PDB entry 6RDG | electron microscopy, 2.90 A resolution | chains R and S of the 20 polymer chains in the assembly

== Chain R ==
Molecule: Mitochondrial ATP synthase subunit delta
From: Polytomella sp. Pringsheim 198.80
Reference sequence: D7P7X6 (D7P7X6_9CHLO); numbering as in UniProt (aligned over 1-199)
Chain sequence (199 residues; numbered 1 to 199; the number before each row is that of its first residue):
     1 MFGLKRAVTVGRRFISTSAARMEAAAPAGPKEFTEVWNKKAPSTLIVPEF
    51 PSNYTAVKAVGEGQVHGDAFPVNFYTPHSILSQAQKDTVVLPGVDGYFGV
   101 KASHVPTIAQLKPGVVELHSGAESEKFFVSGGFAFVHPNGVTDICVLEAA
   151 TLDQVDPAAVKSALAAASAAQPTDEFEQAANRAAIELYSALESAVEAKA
Disordered / not traced: 1-22

== Chain S ==
Molecule: ATP synthase gamma chain, mitochondrial
From: Polytomella sp. Pringsheim 198.80
Reference sequence: Q4LDE7 (Q4LDE7_9CHLO); numbering as in UniProt (aligned over 1-317)
Chain sequence (317 residues; numbered 1 to 317; the number before each row is that of its first residue):
     1 MALRKAVLSLGLSQGVAAEAVLGSGMFNAVQHESVRYASNQAVKQRIRAI
    51 KNIGKITKAMKMVAASKMKNAQIAVEQSRGLVDPFVRLFGDFPAVNSNKS
   101 VVVAVTSDKGLCGGLNSNITKYTRATLATTESEGKDVVVVSIGDKGRSQL
   151 TRIESQRYQLAIADTYKVRVTFGQASLIVEELIKHNPQSYQILFNKFRSA
   201 ISFKPTVATILSPDLLEKQLEDVTGNSLDAYDIEASHERSDVLRDLTEFH
   251 LGVTLYNAMLENNCSEHASRMSAMENSTKSAGEMLGKLTLDYNRKRQATI
   301 TTELIEIIAGASALMDE
Disordered / not traced: 1-38, 316-317

== How chain R and chain S interact ==
Pairs across the interface (104; chain R residue first):
  Glu-23(R) / Asp-222(S)
  Ala-24(R) / Asp-222(S)
  Ala-26(R) / Leu-220(S)
  Ala-28(R) / Phe-92(S)
  Ala-28(R) / Ala-94(S)
  Ala-28(R) / Val-95(S)  hydrophobic
  Gly-29(R) / Asp-91(S)
  Gly-29(R) / Pro-93(S)
  Pro-30(R) / Asp-91(S)
  Pro-30(R) / Pro-93(S)
  Glu-32(R) / Ala-94(S)
  Phe-33(R) / Pro-93(S)  hydrophobic
  Phe-33(R) / Ala-94(S)  hydrophobic
  Phe-33(R) / Thr-126(S)
  Phe-33(R) / Thr-130(S)
  Val-36(R) / Thr-129(S)
  Trp-37(R) / Ala-125(S)  hydrogen bond (side chain-backbone)
  Trp-37(R) / Thr-129(S)
  Lys-40(R) / Ala-128(S)
  Lys-40(R) / Thr-129(S)  hydrogen bond (side chain-backbone)
  Lys-40(R) / Ser-132(S)  hydrogen bond
  Ala-41(R) / Ala-125(S)
  Leu-45(R) / Lys-121(S)
  Leu-45(R) / Tyr-122(S)  hydrophobic
  Leu-45(R) / Ala-125(S)  hydrophobic
  Ile-46(R) / Tyr-122(S)  hydrogen bond (backbone-side chain)
  Pro-48(R) / Tyr-122(S)  hydrophobic
  Pro-48(R) / Pro-205(S)
  Glu-49(R) / Lys-204(S)  salt bridge
  Glu-49(R) / Pro-205(S)  hydrogen bond (backbone-backbone)
  Glu-49(R) / Thr-206(S)
  Glu-49(R) / Val-207(S)  hydrogen bond (backbone-backbone)
  Phe-50(R) / Asp-91(S)
  Phe-50(R) / Pro-93(S)  hydrophobic
  Phe-50(R) / Thr-206(S)
  Phe-50(R) / Val-207(S)
  Pro-51(R) / Val-86(S)  hydrophobic
  Pro-51(R) / Asp-91(S)
  Pro-51(R) / Val-207(S)
  Pro-51(R) / Ala-208(S)  hydrophobic
  Ser-52(R) / Asp-91(S)  hydrogen bond (backbone-side chain)
  Tyr-54(R) / Lys-196(S)
  Tyr-54(R) / Lys-204(S)
  Tyr-54(R) / Thr-206(S)  hydrogen bond
  Thr-55(R) / Asp-83(S)
  Thr-55(R) / Val-86(S)
  Val-57(R) / Arg-87(S)  hydrogen bond (backbone-side chain)
  Lys-58(R) / Arg-87(S)
  Ala-59(R) / Arg-87(S)
  Ala-59(R) / Tyr-231(S)
  Asn-73(R) / Arg-87(S)
  Tyr-75(R) / Gly-80(S)
  Tyr-75(R) / Leu-81(S)  hydrophobic
  Tyr-75(R) / Pro-84(S)
  Thr-76(R) / Leu-81(S)
  Pro-77(R) / Ser-78(S)
  Pro-77(R) / Leu-81(S)
  Pro-77(R) / Phe-172(S)  hydrophobic
  Pro-77(R) / Tyr-256(S)
  His-78(R) / Gln-77(S)
  Ser-79(R) / Gln-77(S)
  Ile-80(R) / Glu-76(S)
  Ile-80(R) / Gln-77(S)  hydrogen bond (backbone-side chain)
  Ile-80(R) / Gly-80(S)
  Val-94(R) / Glu-234(S)
  Val-94(R) / Ala-235(S)  hydrophobic
  Val-94(R) / Ser-236(S)
  Asp-95(R) / Ala-235(S)
  Phe-98(R) / Glu-234(S)
  Pro-106(R) / Ala-230(S)
  Pro-106(R) / Tyr-231(S)
  Pro-106(R) / Asp-232(S)  hydrogen bond (backbone-backbone)
  Thr-107(R) / Tyr-231(S)
  Thr-107(R) / Asp-232(S)
  Thr-107(R) / Glu-234(S)
  Ile-108(R) / Leu-88(S)  hydrophobic
  Ile-108(R) / Leu-228(S)  hydrophobic
  Ile-108(R) / Tyr-231(S)  hydrophobic
  Ile-108(R) / Asp-232(S)  hydrogen bond (backbone-backbone)
  Ile-108(R) / Ile-233(S)
  Ile-108(R) / Glu-234(S)  hydrogen bond (backbone-backbone)
  Ile-108(R) / Leu-246(S)  hydrophobic
  Ala-109(R) / Glu-234(S)
  Gln-110(R) / Glu-234(S)
  Gln-110(R) / Ala-235(S)
  Phe-133(R) / Val-242(S)  hydrophobic
  Phe-133(R) / Asp-245(S)
  Phe-133(R) / Leu-246(S)  hydrophobic
  Phe-135(R) / Pro-84(S)
  Phe-135(R) / Leu-88(S)  hydrophobic
  Phe-135(R) / Leu-246(S)  hydrophobic
  Val-136(R) / Tyr-231(S)
  His-137(R) / Arg-87(S)
  His-137(R) / Leu-88(S)
  His-137(R) / Tyr-231(S)
  Pro-138(R) / Tyr-231(S)
  Val-141(R) / Arg-87(S)
  Asp-143(R) / Pro-84(S)
  Asp-143(R) / Arg-87(S)  salt bridge
  Cys-145(R) / Leu-81(S)  hydrophobic
  Cys-145(R) / Pro-84(S)  hydrophobic
  Cys-145(R) / Phe-249(S)
  Leu-147(R) / Phe-172(S)  hydrophobic
  Leu-147(R) / Phe-249(S)  hydrophobic
Other interface residues (no listed pair), chain R (51 interface residues in all): Pro-42, Val-47, Val-146
Other interface residues (no listed pair), chain S (50 interface residues in all): Phe-85, Asn-96, Asn-118, Arg-124, Arg-198

== Overview ==
51 residues of chain R face 50 of chain S across their interface; the contacts include 13 hydrogen bonds and 2
salt bridges. Polar contacts include Glu-49(R)/Lys-204(S), Asp-143(R)/Arg-87(S) and Trp-37(R)/Ala-125(S).
Here chain R is Mitochondrial ATP synthase subunit delta and chain S is ATP synthase gamma chain,
mitochondrial, both from Polytomella sp. Pringsheim 198.80. Entry 6RDG (CryoEM structure of Polytomella F-ATP
synthase, Primary rotary state 3, focussed refinement of F1 head and ...) was determined by electron
microscopy (same publication as 6RD4, 6RD5, 6RD6, 6RD7, 6RD8, 6RD9 and 46 further entries).
